PDB entry 8OZ6 | electron microscopy, 3.97 A resolution | chains F and H of the 16 polymer chains in the assembly

Chain F (and H):
Name: Piwi domain-containing protein
From: Maribacter polysiphoniae
Notes: chain H of this document is another copy of the same molecule, construct and numbering; everything in this record applies to it too
Reference sequence: A0A316E3U6 (A0A316E3U6_9FLAO); numbering as in UniProt (aligned over 1-507)
Sequence (507 residues; each row starts with the number of its first residue):
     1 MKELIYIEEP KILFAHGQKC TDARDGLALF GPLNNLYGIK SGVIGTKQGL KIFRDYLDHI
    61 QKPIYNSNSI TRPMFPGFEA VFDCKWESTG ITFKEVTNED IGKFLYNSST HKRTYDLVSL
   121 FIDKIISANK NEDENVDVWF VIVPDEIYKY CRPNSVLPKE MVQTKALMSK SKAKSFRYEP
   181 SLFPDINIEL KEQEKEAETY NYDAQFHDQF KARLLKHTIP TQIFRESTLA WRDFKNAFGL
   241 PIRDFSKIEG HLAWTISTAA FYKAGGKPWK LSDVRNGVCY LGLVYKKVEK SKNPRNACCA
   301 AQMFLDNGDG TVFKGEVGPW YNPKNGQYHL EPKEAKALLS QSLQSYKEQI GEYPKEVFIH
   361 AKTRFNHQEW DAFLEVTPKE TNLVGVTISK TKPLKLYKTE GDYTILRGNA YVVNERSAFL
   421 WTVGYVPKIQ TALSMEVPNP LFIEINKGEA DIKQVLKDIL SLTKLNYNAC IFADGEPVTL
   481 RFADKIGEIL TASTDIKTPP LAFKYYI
Unresolved in the structure: 165-198

Chain F / chain H interface:
Contacting residue pairs - 58 pairs, chain F then chain H:
  Leu-36(F) with Lys-40(H)
  Tyr-37(F) with Lys-85(H); Thr-89(H), hydrogen bond
  Gly-38(F) with Tyr-37(H)
  Ile-39(F) with Tyr-37(H)
  Lys-40(F) with Leu-36(H); Gly-38(H), hydrogen bond (side chain-backbone); Asp-137(H), salt bridge; Ala-264(H), hydrogen bond (side chain-backbone)
  Lys-85(F) with Tyr-37(H)
  Glu-87(F) with Tyr-37(H)
  Thr-89(F) with Asn-35(H); Tyr-37(H), hydrogen bond (backbone-side chain)
  Asn-129(F) with Thr-218(H), hydrogen bond; Tyr-505(H), hydrogen bond (backbone-side chain)
  Lys-130(F) with Thr-218(H); Thr-498(H), hydrogen bond (side chain-backbone); Pro-500(H); Leu-501(H), hydrogen bond (backbone-backbone); Ala-502(H), hydrogen bond (backbone-backbone); Tyr-505(H)
  Asn-131(F) with Lys-314(H); Leu-501(H); Ala-502(H)
  Asp-133(F) with Tyr-262(H); Gly-265(H); Gly-266(H); Lys-267(H); Phe-313(H); Lys-504(H), salt bridge
  Glu-134(F) with Gly-265(H)
  Asn-135(F) with Asp-137(H), hydrogen bond; Ala-264(H); Gly-265(H)
  Asp-137(F) with Lys-40(H); Asn-135(H); Asp-137(H)
  Lys-216(F) with Lys-216(H)
  His-217(F) with Thr-218(H)
  Thr-218(F) with Asn-129(H), hydrogen bond; Lys-130(H)
  Ala-264(F) with Lys-40(H), hydrogen bond (backbone-side chain); Asn-135(H)
  Gly-265(F) with Asp-133(H); Glu-134(H); Asn-135(H)
  Lys-314(F) with Asn-131(H)
  Gly-315(F) with Asn-131(H)
  Pro-500(F) with Lys-130(H)
  Leu-501(F) with Lys-130(H), hydrogen bond (backbone-backbone); Asn-131(H)
  Ala-502(F) with Lys-130(H), hydrogen bond (backbone-backbone); Asn-131(H); Glu-132(H)
  Lys-504(F) with Glu-132(H), hydrogen bond (side chain-backbone); Asp-133(H), hydrogen bond (side chain-backbone)
  Tyr-505(F) with Asn-129(H), hydrogen bond (side chain-backbone); Lys-130(H)
Interface residues without a listed pair, chain F (29 interface residues in all): Gly-90, Glu-132
Interface residues without a listed pair, chain H (33 interface residues in all): His-217, Gly-315, Pro-499

Overview:
Chain F and chain H form an interface of 29 and 33 residues respectively; the contacts include 17 hydrogen
bonds and 2 salt bridges. Polar pairs include Lys-40(F)/Asp-137(H), Asp-133(F)/Lys-504(H) and
Tyr-37(F)/Thr-89(H).
Both chains are Piwi domain-containing protein (Maribacter polysiphoniae). Entry 8OZ6 (cryoEM structure of
SPARTA complex ligand-free) was determined by electron microscopy together with 8OZC, 8OZD, 8OZE, 8OZF, 8OZG
and 8OZI from the same study.
